3AYW - chains G and J of the 10 polymer chains in the assembly; structure by X-ray diffraction, 2.90 A resolution.

Chain G:
Name: Histone H2A type 1-B/E
Organism: Homo sapiens
UniProtKB: P04908 (H2A1B_HUMAN); residues 0-129 here correspond to UniProt positions 1-130 (UniProt number = residue number + 1)
Sequence (133 residues; numbered -3 to 129; the number before each row is that of its first residue; numbers below 1 keep their minus sign (Gly-3 is residue -3)):
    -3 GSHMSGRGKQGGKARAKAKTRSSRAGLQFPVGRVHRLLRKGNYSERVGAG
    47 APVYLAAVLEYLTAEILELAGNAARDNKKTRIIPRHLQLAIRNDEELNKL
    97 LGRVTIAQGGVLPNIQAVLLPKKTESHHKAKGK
Disordered / not traced: -3 to 15, 119-129
Construct notes: expression tag (-3 to -1)
Swiss-Prot annotation at these positions:
  - modified residue: Ser1 (N-acetylserine), Arg3 (Citrulline), Lys5 (N6-(2-hydroxyisobutyryl)lysine), Lys9 (N6-(2-hydroxyisobutyryl)lysine), Lys13 (N6-(beta-hydroxybutyryl)lysine), Lys36 (N6-(2-hydroxyisobutyryl)lysine), Lys74 (N6-(2-hydroxyisobutyryl)lysine), Lys75 (N6-(2-hydroxyisobutyryl)lysine), Lys95 (N6-(2-hydroxyisobutyryl)lysine), Gln104 (N5-methylglutamine), Lys118 (N6-(2-hydroxyisobutyryl)lysine), Lys119 (N6-crotonyllysine), Thr120 (Phosphothreonine), Lys125 (N6-crotonyllysine)
  - cross-link (Glycyl lysine isopeptide (Lys-Gly)): Lys13 (interchain with G-Cter in ubiquitin), Lys15 (interchain with G-Cter in ubiquitin), Lys119 (interchain with G-Cter in ubiquitin)

Chain J:
Molecule: 146-nt DNA strand
Sequence (146 nucleotides; row label = number of the first residue in the row):
   147 ATCAATATCCACCTGCAGATTCTACCAAAAGTGTATTTGGAAACTGCTCC
   197 ATCAAAAGGCATGTTCAGCTGAATTCAGCTGAACATGCCTTTTGATGGAG
   247 CAGTTTCCAAATACACTTTTGGTAGAATCTGCAGGTGGATATTGAT
Ion coordination: Mn2+ site 1 near DG185 (its only coordinating residue here); Mn2+ site 2 near DG217 (its only coordinating residue here); Mn2+ site 3 near DG267 (its only coordinating residue here); Mn2+ site 4 near DG280 (its only coordinating residue here)

Interface between chain G and chain J:
Pairs across the interface - 9 pairs, chain G then chain J:
  Thr16(G) - DG177(J)  phosphate contact
  Arg17(G) - DG177(J)  salt bridge to the phosphate
  Arg20(G) - DT178(J)  salt bridge to the phosphate
  Arg29(G) - DA176(J)  phosphate contact
  Arg32(G) - DA176(J)  salt bridge to the phosphate
  Glu41(G) - DG185(J)  sugar contact
  Arg42(G) - DT184(J)  hydrogen bond to the sugar
  Arg42(G) - DG185(J)  sugar contact
  Arg77(G) - DT166(J)  sugar contact
Interface residues without a listed pair, chain G (9 interface residues in all): Gly28
Interface residues without a listed pair, chain J (8 interface residues in all): DT167, DA175

Summary:
9 residues of chain G face 8 of chain J across their interface; the contacts include 1 hydrogen bond and 3
salt bridges. Polar contacts include Arg42(G)-DT184(J), Arg17(G)-DG177(J) and Arg20(G)-DT178(J).
Here chain G is Histone H2A type 1-B/E (Homo sapiens) and chain J is a 146-nt DNA strand. Entry 3AYW (Crystal
Structure of Human Nucleosome Core Particle Containing H3K56Q mutation) was determined by X-ray diffraction
(same publication as 3AZE, 3AZF, 3AZG, 3AZH, 3AZJ, 3AZK and 3 further entries).
